2FVM - chains A and B of the 4 polymer chains in the assembly; structure by X-ray diffraction, 2.45 A resolution.

[Chain A (and B)]
Protein: dihydropyrimidinase
Organism: Lachancea kluyveri
Notes: EC 3.5.2.2; chain B of this document is another copy of the same molecule, construct and numbering; everything in this record applies to it too
UniProtKB: Q9P903 (Q9P903_SACKL); numbering as in UniProt (aligned over 2-542)
Sequence (559 residues; row label = number of the first residue in the row):
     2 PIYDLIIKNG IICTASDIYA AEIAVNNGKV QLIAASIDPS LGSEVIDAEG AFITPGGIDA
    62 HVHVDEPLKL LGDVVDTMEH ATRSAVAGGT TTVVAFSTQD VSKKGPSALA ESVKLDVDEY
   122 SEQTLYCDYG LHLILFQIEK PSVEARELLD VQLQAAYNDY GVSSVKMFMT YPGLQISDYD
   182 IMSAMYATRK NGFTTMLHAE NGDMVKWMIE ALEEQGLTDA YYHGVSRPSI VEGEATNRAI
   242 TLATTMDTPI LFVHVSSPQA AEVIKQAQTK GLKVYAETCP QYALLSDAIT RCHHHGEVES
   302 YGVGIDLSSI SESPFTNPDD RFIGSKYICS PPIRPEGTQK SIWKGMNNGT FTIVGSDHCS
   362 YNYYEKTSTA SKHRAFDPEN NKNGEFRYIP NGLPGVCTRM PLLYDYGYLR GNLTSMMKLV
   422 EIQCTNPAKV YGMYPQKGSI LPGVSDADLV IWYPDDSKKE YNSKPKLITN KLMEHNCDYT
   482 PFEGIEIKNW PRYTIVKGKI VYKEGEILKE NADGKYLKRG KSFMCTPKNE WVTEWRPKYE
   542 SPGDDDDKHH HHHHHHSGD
Unresolved in the structure: 295-302, 542-560
Modified positions: Lys167 (lysine nz-carboxylic acid; KCX)
Sequence notes: modified residue (167); expression tag (543-560)
Ion coordination: Zn2+ site 1: His62, His64, Lys167, Asp358 (together with N-(aminocarbonyl)-beta-alanine); Zn2+ site 2: Lys167, His199, His255 (together with N-(aminocarbonyl)-beta-alanine)
Residues lining bound ligands: N-(aminocarbonyl)-beta-alanine (URP): His62, His64, Leu72, Lys167, Phe169, Tyr172, His199, His255, Cys330, Ser331, Asp358, Cys360, Asn392, Gly393
UniProt features mapped onto this chain:
  - binding site (Zn(2+)): His62, His64, Lys167, His199, His255, Asp358
  - binding site (substrate): Tyr172, Ser331, Asn392
  - modified residue: Lys167 (N6-carboxylysine)

[Chain A / chain B interface]
Contacting residue pairs - 75 pairs, chain A then chain B:
  Ser143(A) - Trp208(B)
  Ser143(A) - Glu211(B)
  Val144(A) - Glu211(B)
  Val144(A) - Glu215(B)
  Arg147(A) - Glu215(B)
  Ser178(A) - Asp204(B)
  Asp179(A) - Asn202(B)  hydrogen bond
  Asp179(A) - Asp204(B)  hydrogen bond (backbone-side chain)
  Tyr180(A) - Asp204(B)  hydrogen bond (backbone-side chain)
  Tyr180(A) - Trp208(B)
  Tyr180(A) - Glu211(B)  hydrogen bond
  Met183(A) - Met205(B)  hydrophobic
  Met183(A) - Trp208(B)
  Ser184(A) - Trp208(B)  hydrogen bond
  Tyr187(A) - Trp208(B)  hydrophobic
  Asn202(A) - Asp179(B)  hydrogen bond
  Asp204(A) - Ser178(B)
  Asp204(A) - Asp179(B)
  Asp204(A) - Tyr180(B)  hydrogen bond (side chain-backbone)
  Met205(A) - Met183(B)  hydrophobic
  Met205(A) - Thr242(B)
  Met205(A) - Leu243(B)  hydrophobic
  Met205(A) - Thr246(B)
  Lys207(A) - Tyr180(B)
  Trp208(A) - Ser143(B)  hydrogen bond
  Trp208(A) - Arg147(B)
  Trp208(A) - Tyr180(B)
  Trp208(A) - Met183(B)
  Trp208(A) - Ser184(B)  hydrogen bond
  Trp208(A) - Tyr187(B)  hydrophobic
  Trp208(A) - Met247(B)  hydrophobic
  Met209(A) - Thr246(B)
  Met209(A) - Trp536(B)  hydrophobic
  Glu211(A) - Val144(B)
  Glu211(A) - Tyr180(B)  hydrogen bond
  Ala212(A) - Trp536(B)
  Leu213(A) - Trp536(B)
  Glu215(A) - Val144(B)
  Glu215(A) - Arg147(B)
  Glu215(A) - Lys539(B)  salt bridge
  Gln216(A) - Trp536(B)
  Gln216(A) - Arg537(B)  hydrogen bond (side chain-backbone)
  Gln216(A) - Lys539(B)
  Tyr222(A) - Glu535(B)  hydrogen bond
  Tyr223(A) - Glu535(B)
  Val226(A) - Thr534(B)
  Pro229(A) - Val533(B)  hydrophobic
  Pro229(A) - Thr534(B)
  Ile231(A) - Thr242(B)
  Ile231(A) - Thr246(B)
  Glu235(A) - Glu235(B)
  Glu235(A) - Arg239(B)
  Glu235(A) - Thr242(B)
  Asn238(A) - Asn238(B)
  Arg239(A) - Glu235(B)
  Arg239(A) - Arg239(B)
  Thr242(A) - Met205(B)
  Thr242(A) - Ile231(B)
  Thr242(A) - Glu235(B)
  Leu243(A) - Met205(B)  hydrophobic
  Thr246(A) - Met205(B)
  Thr246(A) - Met209(B)
  Met247(A) - Trp208(B)  hydrophobic
  Val533(A) - Pro229(B)  hydrophobic
  Thr534(A) - Val226(B)
  Thr534(A) - Pro229(B)
  Glu535(A) - Tyr222(B)  hydrogen bond
  Glu535(A) - Tyr223(B)
  Trp536(A) - Met209(B)  hydrophobic
  Trp536(A) - Ala212(B)
  Trp536(A) - Leu213(B)
  Trp536(A) - Gln216(B)
  Arg537(A) - Gln216(B)  hydrogen bond (backbone-side chain)
  Lys539(A) - Glu215(B)  salt bridge
  Lys539(A) - Gln216(B)
Other interface residues (no listed pair), chain A (41 interface residues in all): Pro142, Thr245, Pro538
Other interface residues (no listed pair), chain B (42 interface residues in all): Pro142, Lys207, Thr245, Arg292, Pro538

[Overview]
Chain A and chain B form an interface of 41 and 42 residues respectively, with 14 hydrogen bonds and 2 salt
bridges. Polar contacts include Glu215(A)-Lys539(B), Asp179(A)-Asn202(B) and Asp179(A)-Asp204(B). Ligands of
chain A: N-(aminocarbonyl)-beta-alanine.
Chain A and chain B are both dihydropyrimidinase (Lachancea kluyveri); the structure, Crystal structure of
dihydropyrimidinase from Saccharomyces kluyveri in complex with the reaction product N-carbamyl-beta-alanine,
was determined by X-ray diffraction, deposited together with 2FTW, 2FTY and 2FVK.
